PDB entry 7JXB | X-ray diffraction, 1.66 A resolution | chain A

[Chain A]
Protein: Cytochrome P450
From: Rhodopseudomonas palustris (strain HaA2)
Reference sequence: Q2IU02 (Q2IU02_RHOP2); residues 0-409 here correspond to UniProt positions 1-410 (UniProt number = residue number + 1)
Amino-acid sequence (410 residues; numbered 0 to 409; the number before each row is that of its first residue; numbering starts at 0):
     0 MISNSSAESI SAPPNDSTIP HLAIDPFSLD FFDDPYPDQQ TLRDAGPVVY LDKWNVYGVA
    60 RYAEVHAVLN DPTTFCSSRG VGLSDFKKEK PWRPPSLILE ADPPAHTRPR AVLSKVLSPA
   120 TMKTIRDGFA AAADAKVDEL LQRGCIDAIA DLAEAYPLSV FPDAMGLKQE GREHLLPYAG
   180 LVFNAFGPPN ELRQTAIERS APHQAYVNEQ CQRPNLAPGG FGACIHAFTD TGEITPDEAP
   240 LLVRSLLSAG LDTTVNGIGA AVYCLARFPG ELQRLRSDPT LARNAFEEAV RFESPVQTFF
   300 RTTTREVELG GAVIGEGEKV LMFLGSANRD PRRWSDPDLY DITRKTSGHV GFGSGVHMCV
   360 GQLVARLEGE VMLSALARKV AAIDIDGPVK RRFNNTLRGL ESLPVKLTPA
Not modelled in the structure: 0-16
Metal / ion sites: heme Fe near Cys358 (its only coordinating residue here)
Small-molecule neighbours:
  - heme (HEM): Leu68, Val80, Ile97, Leu98, His105, Arg109, Leu112, Leu116, Phe160, Ser244, Leu245, Ala248, Gly249, Thr252, Thr253, Gly256, Phe285, Val289, Pro294, Val295, Phe298, Arg300, Leu323, Gly350, Phe351, Gly352, Val355, His356, Cys358, Val359, Gly360, Val363, Ala364
  - 4-(3'-methoxyphenyl)benzoic acid (VLG; 3'-methoxy[1,1'-biphenyl]-4-carboxylic acid): Val80, Arg92, Ser95, Ile97, Leu98, Val181, Phe182, Phe185, Arg243, Ser244, Ser247, Ala248, Val295, Thr297, Phe298, Thr395
Reported in the primary citation:
  - conformationally variable residues (side-chain flip): Phe298
  - binding site for 4-(3'-methoxyphenyl)benzoic acid: Phe182, Phe298
  - mutagenesis - F182L: decreased expression
  - mutagenesis - F182L: decreased binding to 4-phenylbenzoic acid
  - mutagenesis - F182L: unchanged binding to 4-cyclohexylbenzoic acid
  - mutagenesis - F182L: increased catalytic activity on 4-phenylbenzoic acid
  - mutagenesis - F182L: decreased catalytic activity on 4-cyclohexylbenzoic acid

[Summary]
Bound to chain A: 4-(3'-methoxyphenyl)benzoic acid and heme. The paper reports a binding site for
4-(3'-methoxyphenyl)benzoic acid at Phe182 and Phe298; F182L reduces expression.
Chain A is Cytochrome P450 (Rhodopseudomonas palustris (strain HaA2)); the structure, The crystal structure of
4-(3'-methoxyphenyl)benzoic acid-bound CYP199A4, was determined by X-ray diffraction, deposited together with
7TND, 7TNF, 7TNU and 8D39.
